Entry 7JV6 (electron microscopy, 3.00 A resolution); this record covers chains A and E of the 9 polymer chains in the assembly.

[Chain A (and E)]
Protein: Spike glycoprotein
Source organism: Severe acute respiratory syndrome coronavirus 2
Notes: chain E of this document is another copy of the same molecule, construct and numbering; everything in this record applies to it too
UniProt: P0DTC2 (SPIKE_SARS2); residue numbers follow UniProt; this construct covers 14-1211
Chain sequence (1281 residues; numbered -18 to 1262; the number before each row is that of its first residue; numbers below 1 keep their minus sign (Met-18 is residue -18)):
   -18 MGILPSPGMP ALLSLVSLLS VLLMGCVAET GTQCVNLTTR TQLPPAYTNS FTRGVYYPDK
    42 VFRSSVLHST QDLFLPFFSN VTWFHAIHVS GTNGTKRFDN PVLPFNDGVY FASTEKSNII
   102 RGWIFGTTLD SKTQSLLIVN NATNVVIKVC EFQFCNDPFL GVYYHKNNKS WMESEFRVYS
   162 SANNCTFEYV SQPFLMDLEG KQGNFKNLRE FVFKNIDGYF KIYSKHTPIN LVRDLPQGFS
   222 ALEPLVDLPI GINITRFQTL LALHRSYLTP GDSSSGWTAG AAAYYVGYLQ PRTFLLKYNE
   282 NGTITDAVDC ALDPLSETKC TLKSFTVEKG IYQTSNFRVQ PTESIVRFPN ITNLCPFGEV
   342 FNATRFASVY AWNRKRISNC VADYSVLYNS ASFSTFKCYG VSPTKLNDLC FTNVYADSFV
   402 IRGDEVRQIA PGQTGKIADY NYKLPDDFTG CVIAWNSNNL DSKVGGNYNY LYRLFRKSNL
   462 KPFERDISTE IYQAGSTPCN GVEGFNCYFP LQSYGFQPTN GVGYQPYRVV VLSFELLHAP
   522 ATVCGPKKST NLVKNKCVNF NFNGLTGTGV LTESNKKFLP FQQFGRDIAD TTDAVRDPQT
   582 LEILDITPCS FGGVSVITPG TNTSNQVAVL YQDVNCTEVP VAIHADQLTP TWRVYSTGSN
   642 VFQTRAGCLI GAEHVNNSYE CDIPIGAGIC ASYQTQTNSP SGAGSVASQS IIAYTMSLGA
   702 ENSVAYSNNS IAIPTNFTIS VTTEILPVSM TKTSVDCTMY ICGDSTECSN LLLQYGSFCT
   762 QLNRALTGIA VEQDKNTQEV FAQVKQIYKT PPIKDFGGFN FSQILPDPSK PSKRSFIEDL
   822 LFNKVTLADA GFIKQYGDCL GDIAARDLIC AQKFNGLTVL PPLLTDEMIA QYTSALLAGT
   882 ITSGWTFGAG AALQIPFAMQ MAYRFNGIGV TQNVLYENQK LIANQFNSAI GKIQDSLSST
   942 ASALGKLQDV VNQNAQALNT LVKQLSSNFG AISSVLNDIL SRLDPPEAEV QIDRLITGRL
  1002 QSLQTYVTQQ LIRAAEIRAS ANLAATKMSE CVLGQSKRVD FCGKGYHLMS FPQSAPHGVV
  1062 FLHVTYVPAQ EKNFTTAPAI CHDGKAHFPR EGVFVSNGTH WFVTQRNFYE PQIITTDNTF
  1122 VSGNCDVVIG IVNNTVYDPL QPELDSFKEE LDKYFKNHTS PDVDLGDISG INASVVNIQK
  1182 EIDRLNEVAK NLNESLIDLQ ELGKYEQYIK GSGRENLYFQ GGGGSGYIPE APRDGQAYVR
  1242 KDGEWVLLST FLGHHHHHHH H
Not modelled in the structure: -18 to 26, 70-79, 109-115, 144-164, 173-185, 246-262, 445-446, 468-479, 502, 621-640, 677-689, 828-853, 1146-1262
Sequence notes: expression tag (-18 to 13, 1212-1262); engineered mutation Ser682 (Arg in P0DTC2), Gly683 (Arg in P0DTC2), Gly685 (Arg in P0DTC2), Pro986 (Lys in P0DTC2), Pro987 (Val in P0DTC2)
Cystine bridges: Cys131-Cys166, Cys291-Cys301, Cys336-Cys361, Cys379-Cys432, Cys391-Cys525, Cys480-Cys488, Cys538-Cys590, Cys617-Cys649, Cys662-Cys671, Cys738-Cys760, Cys743-Cys749, Cys1032-Cys1043, Cys1082-Cys1126
Glycans and other covalent adducts: N-acetylglucosamine (NAG) linked to Asn61, Asn122, Asn165, Asn234, Asn282, Asn331, Asn343, Asn603, Asn616, Asn657, Asn709, Asn717, Asn801, Asn1074, Asn1098, Asn1134
Residues lining bound ligands: N-acetylglucosamine (NAG; 2-acetamido-2-deoxy-beta-D-glucopyranose): Arg457, Lys462, Glu465
Swiss-Prot annotation at these positions:
  - region: Asn280 to Cys301 (Putative superantigen), Arg403 to Asp405 (Integrin-binding motif), Asn448 to Phe456 (Immunodominant HLA epitope recognized by the CD8+), Pro681, Ala684 (Putative superantigen), Ser816 to Tyr837 (Fusion peptide 1), Lys835 to Phe855 (Fusion peptide 2), Asp1163 to Glu1202 (Heptad repeat 2)
  - site: Arg815, Ser816 (Cleavage)
  - glycosylation: Asn17 (N-linked (GlcNAc...) (complex) asparagine), Asn61 (N-linked (GlcNAc...) (hybrid) asparagine), Asn74 (N-linked (GlcNAc...) (complex) asparagine), Asn122 (N-linked (GlcNAc...) (hybrid) asparagine), Asn149 (N-linked (GlcNAc...) (complex) asparagine), Asn165 (N-linked (GlcNAc...) (complex) asparagine), Asn234 (N-linked (GlcNAc...) (high mannose) asparagine), Asn282 (N-linked (GlcNAc...) (complex) asparagine), Thr323 (O-linked (GalNAc) threonine), Ser325 (O-linked (HexNAc...) serine), Asn331 (N-linked (GlcNAc...) (complex) asparagine), Asn343 (N-linked (GlcNAc...) (complex) asparagine), Asn603 (N-linked (GlcNAc...) (hybrid) asparagine), Asn616 (N-linked (GlcNAc...) (complex) asparagine), Asn657 (N-linked (GlcNAc...) (complex) asparagine), Thr676 (O-linked (GlcNAc...) threonine), Thr678 (O-linked (GlcNAc...) threonine), Asn709 (N-linked (GlcNAc...) (high mannose) asparagine), Asn717 (N-linked (GlcNAc...) (hybrid) asparagine), Asn801 (N-linked (GlcNAc...) (hybrid) asparagine) and 6 more in UniProt
  - natural variant: Leu18 (L18F: In strain: Beta/B.1.351, Gamma/P.1 and 1 more), Thr19 (T19I: In strain: Omicron/BQ.1.1, Omicron/XBB.1.5 and 1 more; T19R: In strain: Delta/B.1.617.2, Omicron/BA.2 and 4 more), Thr20 (T20N: In strain: Gamma/P.1), Leu24 to Ala27 (sequence variant, change not given here; In strain: Omicron/BA.2, Omicron/BA.2.12.1 and 6 more), Pro26 (P26S: In strain: Gamma/P.1), Gln52 (Q52H: In strain: Omicron/EG.5.1), Ala67 (A67V: In strain: Eta/B.1.525, Omicron/BA.1), His69 to Val70 (deletion: In strain: Alpha/B.1.1.7, Eta/B.1.525 and 5 more), Gly75 (G75V: In strain: Lambda/C.37), Thr76 (T76I: In strain: Lambda/C.37), Asp80 (D80A: In strain: Beta/B.1.351), Val83 (V83A: In strain: Omicron/XBB.1.5, Omicron/EG.5.1), 80 further natural variant entries in UniProt
  - mutagenesis: His69 to Val70 (Increased incorporation of cleaved spike into virions), Asn121 (N121Q: Partial loss of biliverdin affinity), Arg190 (R190K: Partial loss of biliverdin affinity), Asn234 (N234Q: Increased resistance to neutralizing antibodies), Asn331 (N331Q: Reduced viral infectivity), Asn343 (N343Q: Reduced viral infectivity), Leu452 (L452R: Increased resistance to neutralizing antibodies. Decreases HLA binding to NF9 epitope. Increased binding affinity to human ACE2), Tyr453 (Y453F: Decreased HLA binding to NF9 epitope. Increased binding affinity to human ACE2), Ala475 (A475V: Increased resistance to neutralizing antibodies), Val483 (V483A: Increased resistance to neutralizing antibodies), Glu484 (E484D: Increased replication in human TMEM106B overexpressing cells), Phe490 (F490L: Increased resistance to neutralizing antibodies and human covalescent sera neutralization), 12 further mutagenesis entries in UniProt
Reported in the primary citation:
  - post-translational modification sites: Asn343

[How chain A and chain E interact]
Residue-residue contacts (169; chain A residue first):
  Asn317(A) with Asp737(E), hydrogen bond
  Arg319(A) with Asp745(E), salt bridge
  Arg355(A) with Tyr200(E), hydrogen bond
  Gly381(A) with Leu984(E)
  Val382(A) with Arg983(E)
  Ser383(A) with Arg983(E), hydrogen bond (backbone-backbone); Asp985(E), hydrogen bond
  Thr385(A) with Asp985(E)
  Lys386(A) with Leu981(E), hydrogen bond (side chain-backbone); Ser982(E); Arg983(E); Leu984(E); Asp985(E)
  Leu390(A) with Arg983(E)
  Tyr396(A) with Tyr200(E); Pro230(E)
  Leu517(A) with Arg983(E)
  His519(A) with Asp979(E), salt bridge
  Ala520(A) with Lys41(E)
  Thr547(A) with Asn978(E), hydrogen bond (backbone-side chain)
  Gly548(A) with Asn978(E)
  Lys557(A) with Phe43(E)
  Lys558(A) with Phe43(E); Asn282(E)
  Phe559(A) with Phe43(E), hydrophobic
  Leu560(A) with Tyr38(E); Glu224(E)
  Phe562(A) with Asp40(E); Lys41(E); Glu224(E); Pro225(E)
  Gln563(A) with Lys41(E); Val42(E), hydrogen bond (side chain-backbone); Phe43(E)
  Gln564(A) with Lys41(E)
  Phe565(A) with Val42(E); Phe43(E), hydrogen bond (backbone-backbone)
  Gly566(A) with Phe43(E)
  Arg567(A) with Val42(E); Phe43(E), hydrogen bond (backbone-backbone)
  Ile569(A) with Val47(E), hydrophobic; Lys964(E)
  Ala570(A) with Asn856(E); Val963(E), hydrophobic; Leu966(E), hydrophobic; Ser967(E)
  Asp571(A) with Ser967(E); Ser975(E)
  Thr588(A) with Phe855(E)
  Pro589(A) with Phe855(E), hydrophobic
  Phe592(A) with Met740(E), hydrophobic; Lys854(E); Phe855(E), hydrophobic
  Gln613(A) with Leu861(E)
  Asp614(A) with Thr859(E)
  Arg646(A) with Thr866(E)
  Ala647(A) with Pro862(E), hydrophobic
  Pro665(A) with Leu864(E), hydrophobic
  Gly667(A) with Pro863(E); Leu864(E)
  Ala668(A) with Pro863(E), hydrogen bond (backbone-backbone); Leu864(E); Thr866(E)
  Gly669(A) with Leu864(E), hydrogen bond (backbone-backbone); Thr866(E); Met869(E)
  Ile670(A) with Leu864(E)
  Cys671(A) with Leu864(E), hydrophobic
  Thr696(A) with Met869(E)
  Met697(A) with Leu864(E), hydrophobic; Leu865(E), hydrophobic; Met869(E)
  Leu699(A) with Ile788(E); Leu865(E), hydrophobic; Met869(E); Gln872(E); Tyr873(E)
  Gly700(A) with Lys786(E); Ile788(E)
  Ala701(A) with Lys786(E); Gln787(E); Ile788(E), hydrogen bond (backbone-backbone)
  Glu702(A) with Ile788(E); Lys790(E), salt bridge
  Asn703(A) with Gln787(E), hydrogen bond; Ile788(E), hydrogen bond (backbone-backbone); Tyr789(E)
  Ser704(A) with Lys790(E)
  Val705(A) with Tyr789(E), hydrophobic; Thr883(E); Ala893(E), hydrophobic; Gln895(E)
  Ala706(A) with Gln895(E)
  Tyr707(A) with Pro792(E), hydrophobic; Asp796(E), hydrogen bond (side chain-backbone); Phe797(E); Thr883(E); Ile896(E); Phe898(E), hydrogen bond (side chain-backbone)
  Ser708(A) with Pro897(E)
  Asn709(A) with Pro897(E)
  Ser711(A) with Gln895(E), hydrogen bond; Ile896(E); Pro897(E)
  Ile712(A) with Gln895(E); Tyr904(E)
  Ala713(A) with Leu894(E); Gln895(E), hydrogen bond (backbone-backbone)
  Pro715(A) with Leu894(E), hydrophobic
  Thr961(A) with Ser758(E); Gln762(E); Arg765(E), hydrogen bond
  Gln965(A) with Tyr756(E); Gly757(E); Ser758(E), hydrogen bond (side chain-backbone); Phe759(E); Gln762(E)
  Ser968(A) with Gln755(E); Gly757(E)
  Asn969(A) with Gln755(E)
  Phe970(A) with Gln755(E), hydrogen bond (backbone-backbone); Phe759(E), hydrophobic
  Gly971(A) with Gln755(E)
  Gln1002(A) with Phe759(E)
  Ser1003(A) with Phe759(E)
  Thr1006(A) with Phe759(E); Gln762(E)
  Thr1009(A) with Thr1009(E)
  Gln1010(A) with Gln762(E), hydrogen bond
  Ile1013(A) with Leu1012(E), hydrophobic; Ile1013(E), hydrophobic
  Glu1017(A) with Arg1019(E)
  Arg1039(A) with Glu1031(E), salt bridge; Arg1039(E)
  Val1040(A) with Ser1030(E); Glu1031(E)
  Asp1041(A) with Gly889(E); Ser1030(E); Leu1034(E)
  Lys1045(A) with Gly889(E); Ala890(E); Gly891(E)
  Gly1046(A) with Ala890(E)
  Tyr1047(A) with Trp886(E); Ala890(E), hydrophobic
  Glu1072(A) with Ala892(E); Leu894(E)
  Asn1074(A) with Gln895(E), hydrogen bond
  Thr1077(A) with Pro897(E); Met900(E), hydrogen bond
  Pro1079(A) with Tyr917(E), hydrophobic
  Phe1089(A) with Asn914(E); Tyr917(E), hydrophobic
  Pro1090(A) with Gln913(E), hydrogen bond (backbone-side chain)
  Val1094(A) with Met900(E), hydrophobic; Tyr904(E)
  Arg1107(A) with Tyr904(E); Asn907(E)
  Phe1121(A) with Thr912(E)
  Ser1123(A) with Asn914(E), hydrogen bond; Glu918(E), hydrogen bond; Glu1111(E)
  Gly1124(A) with Glu918(E)
  Val1128(A) with Glu918(E)
  Ile1130(A) with Gln920(E)
  Leu1141(A) with Leu1141(E), hydrophobic; Glu1144(E)
  Gln1142(A) with Glu1144(E), hydrogen bond
  Leu1145(A) with Glu1144(E)
Interface residues without a listed pair, chain A (109 interface residues in all): Gln314, Pro463, Phe464, Arg466, Gly545, Leu546, Cys662, Ile666, Asn710, Gln957, Pro987, Gly999, Phe1042, Val1068, Ala1078, Val1129
Interface residues without a listed pair, chain E (100 interface residues in all): Thr167, Asp198, Gly232, Gly413, Ser735, Val785, Gly857, Phe888, Lys921, Val976, Gln1005, Thr1027, Gly1035, Leu1145

[Summary]
Chain A and chain E form an interface of 109 and 100 residues respectively; the contacts include 28 hydrogen
bonds and 4 salt bridges. Among the polar pairs are Arg319(A)-Asp745(E), His519(A)-Asp979(E) and
Glu702(A)-Lys790(E). Bound to chain A: N-acetylglucosamine. From the paper: a modification site at Asn343(A).
Both chains are Spike glycoprotein (Severe acute respiratory syndrome coronavirus 2). Entry 7JV6 (SARS-CoV-2
spike in complex with the S2H13 neutralizing antibody (closed conformation)) was determined by electron
microscopy together with 7JV2, 7JV4, 7JW0 and 7JXC from the same study.
